PDB entry 6PB6 | electron microscopy, 4.29 A resolution (low resolution: residue-level contacts below are approximate; hydrogen-bond / salt-bridge calls are withheld) | chains C and D of the 10 polymer chains in the assembly

== Chain C ==
Name: DNA-directed RNA polymerase subunit beta
From: Escherichia coli
Notes: EC 2.7.7.6
UniProtKB: B7MIX3 (RPOB_ECO45); residues 1-1342 here = UniProt positions 1-1342
Amino-acid sequence (1342 residues; row label = number of the first residue in the row):
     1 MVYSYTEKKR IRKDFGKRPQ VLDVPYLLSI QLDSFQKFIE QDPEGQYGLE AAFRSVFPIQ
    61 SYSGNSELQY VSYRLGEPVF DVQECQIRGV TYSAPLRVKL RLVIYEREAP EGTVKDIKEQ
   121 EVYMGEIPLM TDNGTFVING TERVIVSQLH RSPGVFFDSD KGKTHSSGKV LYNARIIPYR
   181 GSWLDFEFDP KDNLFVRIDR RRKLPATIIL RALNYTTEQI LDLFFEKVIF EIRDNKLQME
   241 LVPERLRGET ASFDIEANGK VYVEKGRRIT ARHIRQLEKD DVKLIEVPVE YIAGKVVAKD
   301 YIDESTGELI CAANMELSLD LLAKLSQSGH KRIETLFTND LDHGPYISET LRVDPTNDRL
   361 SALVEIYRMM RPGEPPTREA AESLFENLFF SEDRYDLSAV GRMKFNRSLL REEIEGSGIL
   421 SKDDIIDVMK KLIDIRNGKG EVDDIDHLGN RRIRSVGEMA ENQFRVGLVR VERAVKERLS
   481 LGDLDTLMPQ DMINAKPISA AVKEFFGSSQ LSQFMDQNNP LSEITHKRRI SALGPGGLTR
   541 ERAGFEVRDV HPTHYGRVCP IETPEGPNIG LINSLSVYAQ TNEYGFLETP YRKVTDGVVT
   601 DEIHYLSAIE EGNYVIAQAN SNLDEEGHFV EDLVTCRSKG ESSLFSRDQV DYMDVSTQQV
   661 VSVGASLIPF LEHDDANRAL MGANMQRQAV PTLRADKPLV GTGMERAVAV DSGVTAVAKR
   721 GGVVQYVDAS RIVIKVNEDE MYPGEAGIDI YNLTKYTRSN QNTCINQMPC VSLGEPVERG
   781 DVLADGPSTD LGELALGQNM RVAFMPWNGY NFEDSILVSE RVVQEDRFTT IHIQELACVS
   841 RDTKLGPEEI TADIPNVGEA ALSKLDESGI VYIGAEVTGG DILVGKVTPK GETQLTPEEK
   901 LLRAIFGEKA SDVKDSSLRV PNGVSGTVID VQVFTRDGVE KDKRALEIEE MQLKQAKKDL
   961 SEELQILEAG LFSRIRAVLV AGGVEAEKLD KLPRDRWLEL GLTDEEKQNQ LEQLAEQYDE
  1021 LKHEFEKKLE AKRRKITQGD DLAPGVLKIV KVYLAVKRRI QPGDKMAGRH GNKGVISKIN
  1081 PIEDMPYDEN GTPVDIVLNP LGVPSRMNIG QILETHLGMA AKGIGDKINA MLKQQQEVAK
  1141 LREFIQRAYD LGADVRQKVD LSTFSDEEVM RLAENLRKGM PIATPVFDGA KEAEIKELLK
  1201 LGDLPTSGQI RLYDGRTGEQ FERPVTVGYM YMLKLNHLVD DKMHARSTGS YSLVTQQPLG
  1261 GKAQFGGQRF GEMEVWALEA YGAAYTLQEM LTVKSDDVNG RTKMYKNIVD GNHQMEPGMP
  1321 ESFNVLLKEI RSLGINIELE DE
Disordered / not traced: 1-2
Curated features (UniProtKB/Swiss-Prot):
  - modified residue (N6-acetyllysine): Lys-1022, Lys-1200

== Chain D ==
Name: DNA-directed RNA polymerase subunit beta'
From: Escherichia coli
Notes: EC 2.7.7.6
UniProtKB: P0A8T8 (RPOC_ECO57); numbering as in UniProt (aligned over 1-1407)
Amino-acid sequence (1407 residues; numbered 1 to 1407; the number before each row is that of its first residue):
     1 MKDLLKFLKA QTKTEEFDAI KIALASPDMI RSWSFGEVKK PETINYRTFK PERDGLFCAR
    61 IFGPVKDYEC LCGKYKRLKH RGVICEKCGV EVTQTKVRRE RMGHIELASP TAHIWFLKSL
   121 PSRIGLLLDM PLRDIERVLY FESYVVIEGG MTNLERQQIL TEEQYLDALE EFGDEFDAKM
   181 GAEAIQALLK SMDLEQECEQ LREELNETNS ETKRKKLTKR IKLLEAFVQS GNKPEWMILT
   241 VLPVLPPDLR PLVPLDGGRF ATSDLNDLYR RVINRNNRLK RLLDLAAPDI IVRNEKRMLQ
   301 EAVDALLDNG RRGRAITGSN KRPLKSLADM IKGKQGRFRQ NLLGKRVDYS GRSVITVGPY
   361 LRLHQCGLPK KMALELFKPF IYGKLELRGL ATTIKAAKKM VEREEAVVWD ILDEVIREHP
   421 VLLNRAPTLH RLGIQAFEPV LIEGKAIQLH PLVCAAYNAD FDGDQMAVHV PLTLEAQLEA
   481 RALMMSTNNI LSPANGEPII VPSQDVVLGL YYMTRDCVNA KGEGMVLTGP KEAERLYRSG
   541 LASLHARVKV RITEYEKDAN GELVAKTSLK DTTVGRAILW MIVPKGLPYS IVNQALGKKA
   601 ISKMLNTCYR ILGLKPTVIF ADQIMYTGFA YAARSGASVG IDDMVIPEKK HEIISEAEAE
   661 VAEIQEQFQS GLVTAGERYN KVIDIWAAAN DRVSKAMMDN LQTETVINRD GQEEKQVSFN
   721 SIYMMADSGA RGSAAQIRQL AGMRGLMAKP DGSIIETPIT ANFREGLNVL QYFISTHGAR
   781 KGLADTALKT ANSGYLTRRL VDVAQDLVVT EDDCGTHEGI MMTPVIEGGD VKEPLRDRVL
   841 GRVTAEDVLK PGTADILVPR NTLLHEQWCD LLEENSVDAV KVRSVVSCDT DFGVCAHCYG
   901 RDLARGHIIN KGEAIGVIAA QSIGEPGTQL TMRTFHIGGA ASRAAAESSI QVKNKGSIKL
   961 SNVKSVVNSS GKLVITSRNT ELKLIDEFGR TKESYKVPYG AVLAKGDGEQ VAGGETVANW
  1021 DPHTMPVITE VSGFVRFTDM IDGQTITRQT DELTGLSSLV VLDSAERTAG GKDLRPALKI
  1081 VDAQGNDVLI PGTDMPAQYF LPGKAIVQLE DGVQISSGDT LARIPQESGG TKDITGGLPR
  1141 VADLFEARRP KEPAILAEIS GIVSFGKETK GKRRLVITPV DGSDPYEEMI PKWRQLNVFE
  1201 GERVERGDVI SDGPEAPHDI LRLRGVHAVT RYIVNEVQDV YRLQGVKIND KHIEVIVRQM
  1261 LRKATIVNAG SSDFLEGEQV EYSRVKIANR ELEANGKVGA TYSRDLLGIT KASLATESFI
  1321 SAASFQETTR VLTEAAVAGK RDELRGLKEN VIVGRLIPAG TGYAYHQDRM RRRAAGEAPA
  1381 APQVTAEDAS ASLAELLNAG LGGSDNE
Disordered / not traced: 1-14, 933-947, 1127-1136, 1377-1407
Bound ions: Zn2+ site 1: Cys-70, Cys-72, Cys-85, Cys-88; Mg2+: Asp-460, Asp-462, Asp-464; Zn2+ site 2: Cys-814, Cys-888, Cys-895, Cys-898
Curated features (UniProtKB/Swiss-Prot):
  - binding site (Zn(2+)): Cys-70, Cys-72, Cys-85, Cys-88, Cys-814, Cys-888, Cys-895, Cys-898
  - binding site (Mg(2+)): Asp-460, Asp-462, Asp-464
  - modified residue: Lys-972 (N6-acetyllysine)

== How chain C and chain D interact ==
Contacting residue pairs (247):
  Phe-545(C) with Lys-781(D); Ala-784(D)
  Arg-548(C) with Arg-780(D)
  Val-550(C) with Thr-776(D); His-777(D); Arg-780(D)
  Pro-552(C) with Phe-773(D)
  Tyr-555(C) with Phe-773(D)
  Pro-560(C) with Thr-776(D); Arg-780(D)
  Ile-569(C) with Ala-784(D); Ala-787(D)
  Gln-618(C) with Leu-770(D)
  Asn-620(C) with Val-769(D)
  Ser-642(C) with Leu-770(D)
  Thr-657(C) with Val-769(D)
  Val-660(C) with Phe-773(D)
  Leu-671(C) with Tyr-772(D)
  Glu-672(C) with Gly-766(D); Leu-767(D)
  His-673(C) with Phe-763(D); Arg-764(D); Glu-765(D); Gly-766(D)
  Asp-674(C) with Phe-763(D); Leu-767(D); Tyr-772(D)
  Asp-675(C) with Phe-763(D)
  Ala-676(C) with Tyr-772(D)
  Asn-677(C) with Leu-783(D)
  Ala-679(C) with Tyr-772(D)
  Leu-680(C) with Leu-783(D)
  Phe-804(C) with Ala-637(D); Ser-638(D)
  Met-805(C) with Ala-637(D)
  Pro-806(C) with Ala-632(D); Ala-637(D)
  Asn-808(C) with Pro-359(D); Phe-629(D); Ala-633(D)
  Gly-809(C) with Phe-629(D)
  Tyr-810(C) with Pro-359(D); Tyr-360(D)
  Phe-812(C) with Ser-503(D); Asp-505(D)
  Glu-813(C) with Cys-454(D); Ala-459(D); Asp-460(D); Phe-461(D)
  Arg-841(C) with Asp-256(D)
  Gln-1061(C) with Gly-444(D); Lys-445(D)
  Pro-1062(C) with Ala-446(D)
  Gly-1063(C) with Val-354(D)
  Lys-1065(C) with Asp-462(D)
  Val-1075(C) with Phe-461(D); Asp-462(D); Gly-463(D)
  Ile-1076(C) with Thr-356(D)
  Ser-1077(C) with Thr-356(D); Val-357(D)
  Asn-1099(C) with Asp-505(D)
  Pro-1100(C) with Ala-637(D); Met-725(D)
  Leu-1101(C) with Gln-504(D); Asp-505(D); Met-725(D); Arg-731(D)
  Gly-1102(C) with Arg-731(D)
  Pro-1104(C) with Met-725(D); Gln-736(D); Ile-737(D); Leu-740(D)
  Ser-1105(C) with Arg-731(D); Gln-736(D)
  Met-1107(C) with Gln-736(D); Gln-739(D); Leu-740(D); Phe-763(D)
  Ile-1109(C) with Leu-740(D)
  Leu-1113(C) with Ile-641(D)
  His-1116(C) with Ile-641(D)
  Phe-1187(C) with Leu-767(D); Asn-768(D); Val-769(D)
  Glu-1192(C) with Arg-764(D)
  Lys-1196(C) with Arg-764(D)
  Ser-1207(C) with Asp-642(D)
  Phe-1221(C) with Ala-633(D)
  Glu-1222(C) with Tyr-512(D); Arg-634(D); Ser-635(D)
  Arg-1223(C) with Gly-636(D); Phe-719(D); Ser-721(D)
  Pro-1224(C) with Ser-638(D)
  Val-1225(C) with Ser-638(D)
  Thr-1226(C) with Ser-638(D); Val-639(D)
  Val-1239(C) with Val-354(D); Lys-445(D)
  Asp-1240(C) with Lys-445(D)
  Met-1243(C) with Arg-352(D); Ser-353(D)
  His-1244(C) with Gly-351(D); Arg-352(D)
  Ala-1245(C) with Ser-350(D); Gly-351(D)
  Arg-1246(C) with Val-347(D); Asp-348(D); Tyr-349(D); Ser-350(D); Leu-376(D)
  Ser-1247(C) with Asp-348(D); Tyr-349(D); Glu-375(D)
  Thr-1248(C) with Tyr-349(D)
  Tyr-1251(C) with Asp-348(D)
  Val-1254(C) with Asp-248(D)
  Gln-1257(C) with Asn-341(D); Lys-345(D); Arg-346(D)
  Pro-1258(C) with Arg-346(D); Val-347(D); Asp-348(D)
  Leu-1259(C) with Arg-346(D)
  Gly-1260(C) with Arg-346(D)
  Phe-1265(C) with Glu-375(D)
  Gly-1267(C) with Arg-346(D); Val-347(D)
  Gln-1268(C) with Arg-346(D); Val-347(D); Arg-352(D)
  Arg-1269(C) with Arg-339(D); Gln-340(D); Gly-344(D); Lys-345(D); Arg-346(D)
  Phe-1270(C) with Leu-343(D); Gly-344(D); Lys-345(D); Val-347(D)
  Glu-1272(C) with Leu-343(D)
  Met-1273(C) with Thr-428(D)
  Glu-1274(C) with Asn-424(D); Thr-428(D)
  Trp-1276(C) with Arg-798(D); Val-801(D); Gln-805(D); Val-917(D)
  Glu-1279(C) with Glu-913(D); Ala-914(D); Leu-1347(D)
  Ala-1280(C) with Glu-913(D); Ile-918(D)
  Tyr-1281(C) with Arg-431(D); Leu-432(D); Met-484(D); Glu-913(D)
  Gly-1282(C) with Glu-913(D); Ile-1357(D); Thr-1361(D)
  Ala-1283(C) with Glu-479(D); Thr-1361(D)
  Ala-1284(C) with Glu-479(D); Leu-1356(D); Ile-1357(D); Thr-1361(D); Gly-1362(D)
  Tyr-1285(C) with Glu-475(D); Glu-479(D); Leu-1356(D); Thr-1361(D)
  Thr-1286(C) with Ala-476(D); Glu-479(D)
  Leu-1287(C) with Arg-1355(D); Ile-1357(D)
  Gln-1288(C) with Leu-1356(D)
  Glu-1289(C) with Val-470(D); Leu-472(D); Thr-473(D); Ala-476(D)
  Met-1290(C) with Leu-422(D); His-469(D); Val-470(D)
  Leu-1291(C) with Lys-345(D); Val-1351(D)
  Lys-1294(C) with Val-347(D); Asp-348(D); Val-470(D); Leu-472(D)
  Ser-1295(C) with Arg-346(D); Val-347(D)
  Ile-1308(C) with Pro-379(D); Phe-380(D)
  Val-1309(C) with Pro-379(D); Gly-383(D); Glu-386(D)
  His-1313(C) with Phe-380(D); Leu-472(D)
  Met-1319(C) with Glu-15(D); Phe-17(D); Val-1353(D)
  Pro-1320(C) with Val-1353(D)
  Ser-1322(C) with Leu-342(D)
  Val-1325(C) with Leu-249(D)
  Leu-1326(C) with Arg-337(D)
  Lys-1328(C) with Arg-99(D); Met-102(D)
  Glu-1329(C) with Leu-327(D); Met-330(D); Ile-331(D)
  Arg-1331(C) with Trp-33(D); Pro-243(D)
  Ser-1332(C) with Met-102(D); Pro-243(D); Leu-327(D)
  Leu-1333(C) with His-113(D); Leu-327(D)
  Gly-1334(C) with Ala-25(D)
  Ile-1335(C) with Ala-23(D); Ala-25(D); Trp-33(D)
  Asn-1336(C) with Lys-21(D); Ile-22(D); Ala-23(D); Leu-24(D); Ala-25(D); Met-29(D); Trp-33(D)
  Ile-1337(C) with Ile-20(D); Lys-21(D)
  Glu-1338(C) with Ile-20(D); Lys-21(D)
  Leu-1339(C) with Phe-17(D); Ala-19(D); Ile-20(D)
  Glu-1340(C) with Asp-18(D); Ala-19(D); Ile-20(D); Lys-21(D); Arg-1341(D)
  Asp-1341(C) with Phe-17(D); Asp-18(D)
  Glu-1342(C) with Glu-16(D); Phe-17(D); Asp-18(D)
Other interface residues (no listed pair), chain C (139 interface residues in all): His-165, Asp-549, Ile-561, Thr-563, Asn-573, Glu-641, Trp-807, Asp-814, Ser-815, Lys-844, Gln-894, Lys-1073, Gly-1074, Ile-1112, Arg-1216, Leu-1253, Val-1275, Ala-1277, Thr-1292, Asp-1296, Gly-1318, Phe-1323
Other interface residues (no listed pair), chain D (161 interface residues in all): Arg-47, Asp-67, Glu-100, Leu-245, Pro-251, Gly-257, Leu-307, Ile-355, Met-372, Tyr-382, Arg-425, Ile-434, Pro-451, Pro-471, Leu-483, Asn-489, Tyr-537, Ala-630, Gly-640, Ile-722, Met-724, Ala-730, Gly-732, Pro-750, Glu-756, Asn-762, Ala-779, Asp-785, Gln-921, Lys-1151, Ile-1352, Gly-1354, Gly-1360

== In short ==
Chain C and chain D form an interface of 139 and 161 residues respectively. Cys-70(D), Cys-72(D), Cys-85(D)
and Cys-88(D) form the Zn2+ site 1. Asp-460(D), Asp-462(D) and Asp-464(D) coordinate Mg2+. UniProt lists 8
Zn2+-binding residues and 3 Mg2+-binding residues on chain D.
Chain C is DNA-directed RNA polymerase subunit beta and chain D is DNA-directed RNA polymerase subunit beta',
both from Escherichia coli; the structure, The E. coli class-II CAP-dependent transcription activation complex
at the state 2, was determined by electron microscopy, deposited together with 6PB4 and 6PB5.
